7RPX - chains A and B of the 6 polymer chains in the assembly; structure by electron microscopy, 4.20 A resolution (low resolution: residue-level contacts below are approximate; hydrogen-bond / salt-bridge calls are withheld).

== Chain A ==
Protein: DNA polymerase sliding clamp 1
From: Saccharolobus solfataricus
UniProtKB: P57766 (PCNA1_SACS2); numbering as in UniProt (aligned over 2-249)
Chain sequence (258 residues; row label = number of the first residue in the row; numbering starts at 0):
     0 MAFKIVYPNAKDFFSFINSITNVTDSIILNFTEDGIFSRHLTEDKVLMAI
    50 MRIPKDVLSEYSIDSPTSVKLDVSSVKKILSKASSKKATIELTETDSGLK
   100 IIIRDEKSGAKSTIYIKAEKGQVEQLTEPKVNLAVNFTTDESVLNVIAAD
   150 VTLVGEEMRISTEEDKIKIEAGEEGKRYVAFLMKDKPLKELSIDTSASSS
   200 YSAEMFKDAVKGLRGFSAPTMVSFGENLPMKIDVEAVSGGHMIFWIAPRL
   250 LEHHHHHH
Unresolved in the structure: 0, 252-257
Construct notes: initiating methionine (0); expression tag (1, 250-257)
Swiss-Prot annotation at these positions:
  - mutagenesis: Y114 to K116 (Loss of interaction with PCNA3, no change with PCNA2), K175 to Y177 (Loss of interaction with both PCNA3 and PCNA2)

== Chain B ==
Protein: DNA polymerase sliding clamp 2
From: Saccharolobus solfataricus
UniProtKB: Q97Z84 (PCNA2_SACS2); numbering as in UniProt (aligned over 1-245)
Chain sequence (245 residues; each row starts with the number of its first residue):
     1 MKAKVIDAVSFSYILRTVGDFLSEANFIVTKEGIRVSGIDPSRVVFLDIF
    51 LPSSYFEGFEVSQEKEIIGFKLEDVNDILKRVLKDDTLILSSNESKLTLT
   101 FDGEFTRSFELPLIQVESTQPPSVNLEFPFKAQLLTITFADIIDELSDLG
   151 EVLNIHSKENKLYFEVIGDLSTAKVELSTDNGTLLEASGADVSSSYGMEY
   201 VANTTKMRRASDSMELYFGSQIPLKLRFKLPQEGYGDFYIAPRAD
Unresolved in the structure: 244-245
Swiss-Prot annotation at these positions:
  - mutagenesis: L146 to L149 (Loss of interaction with PCNA3, no change with PCNA1)

== How chain A and chain B interact ==
Pairs across the interface (20):
  A148(A) - R81(B)
  D149(A) - R81(B)
  D149(A) - F109(B)
  E173(A) - K96(B)
  G174(A) - K96(B)
  G174(A) - P112(B)
  K175(A) - E110(B)
  R176(A) - E110(B)
  Y177(A) - F105(B)
  Y177(A) - R107(B)
  Y177(A) - S108(B)
  V178(A) - T106(B)
  V178(A) - R107(B)
  V178(A) - S108(B)
  V178(A) - E110(B)
  A179(A) - F105(B)
  A179(A) - T106(B)
  F180(A) - F105(B)
  F180(A) - T106(B)
  L181(A) - F105(B)
Other interface residues (no listed pair), chain A (13 interface residues in all): V145, L152

== In short ==
13 residues of chain A face 9 of chain B across their interface. From UniProt: 6 mutagenesis sites on chain A;
4 mutagenesis sites on chain B.
Here chain A is DNA polymerase sliding clamp 1 and chain B is DNA polymerase sliding clamp 2, both from
Saccharolobus solfataricus. Entry 7RPX (Archaeal DNA ligase and heterotrimeric PCNA in complex with end-joined
DNA) was determined by electron microscopy (same publication as 7RPO and 7RPW).
